PDB entry 2Y4M | X-ray diffraction, 2.70 A resolution | chain A

# Chain A
Name: Mannosylglycerate synthase
From: Rhodothermus marinus
Notes: EC 2.4.1.217
UniProtKB: D0MI02 (D0MI02_RHOM4); residues 1-382 here = UniProt positions 1-382
Chain sequence (382 residues; numbered 1 to 382; the number before each row is that of its first residue):
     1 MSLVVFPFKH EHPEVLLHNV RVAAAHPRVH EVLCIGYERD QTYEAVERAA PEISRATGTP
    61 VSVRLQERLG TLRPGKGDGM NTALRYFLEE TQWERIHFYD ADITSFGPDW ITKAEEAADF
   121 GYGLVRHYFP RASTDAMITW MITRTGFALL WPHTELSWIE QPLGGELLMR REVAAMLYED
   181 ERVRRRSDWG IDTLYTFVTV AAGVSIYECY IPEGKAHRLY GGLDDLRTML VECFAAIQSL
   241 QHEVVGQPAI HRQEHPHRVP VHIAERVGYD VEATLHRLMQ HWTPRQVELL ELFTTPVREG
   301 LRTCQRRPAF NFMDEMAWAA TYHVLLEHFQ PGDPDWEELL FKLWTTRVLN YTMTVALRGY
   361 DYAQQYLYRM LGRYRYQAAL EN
Disordered / not traced: 1, 220-222, 382
Differences from the reference sequence: engineered mutation Ala-201 (Gln in D0MI02), Ala-202 (Gln in D0MI02)
Bound ions: Mg2+: Asp-102, His-217 (together with GDP-Mannose)
Ligand contacts: GDP-Mannose (GDX; guanosine 5'-(trihydrogen diphosphate), p'-D-mannopyranosyl ester): Pro-7, Phe-8, Lys-9, His-10, Glu-11, Ile-35, Gly-36, Tyr-37, Gln-66, Pro-74, Gly-75, Lys-76, Gly-79, Asp-100, Ala-101, Asp-102, Leu-163, Gly-164, Gly-165, Trp-189, Asp-192, Lys-215, His-217, Arg-218, Met-229, Cys-233
From the paper describing this entry:
  - binding site for GDP-Mannose: Lys-76, Asp-100, Leu-163, Trp-189, Asp-192, Arg-218, Met-229
  - mutagenesis - R218A: increased catalytic activity on GDPMan
  - contacts within the chain: Lys-76/Asp-192, Lys-76/Asp-100
  - mutagenesis - D192A: abolished catalytic activity
  - mutagenesis - M229A: unchanged catalytic activity
  - mutagenesis - W189A: increased catalytic activity on d-glycerate
  - mutagenesis - Y220A, Y220F: decreased binding to d-glycerate
  - Mg2+ coordination: Asp-102
  - conformationally variable residues (loop rearrangement): Pro-212 to Gly-221, Lys-215 to Gly-222
  - mutagenesis - W189A: unchanged catalytic activity on GDPMan

# Overview
Ligands of chain A: GDP-Mannose. Asp-102 and His-217 coordinate Mg2+. The paper reports a binding site for
GDP-Mannose at Lys-76, Asp-100 and Leu-163 among others; Y220A and Y220F reduce binding to d-glycerate; 6
substitutions were tested in all.
Chain A is Mannosylglycerate synthase (Rhodothermus marinus); the structure, MANNOSYLGLYCERATE SYNTHASE IN
COMPLEX WITH GDP-Mannose, was determined by X-ray diffraction, deposited together with 2Y4J and 2Y4K.
